3TO4 - chains A and D of the 4 polymer chains in the assembly; structure by X-ray diffraction, 3.10 A resolution.

[Chain A]
Name: Antigen-presenting glycoprotein CD1d1
Organism: Mus musculus
UniProtKB: P11609 (CD1D1_MOUSE); residues 1-279 here correspond to UniProt positions 19-297 (UniProt number = residue number + 18)
Amino-acid sequence (302 residues; each row starts with the number of its first residue):
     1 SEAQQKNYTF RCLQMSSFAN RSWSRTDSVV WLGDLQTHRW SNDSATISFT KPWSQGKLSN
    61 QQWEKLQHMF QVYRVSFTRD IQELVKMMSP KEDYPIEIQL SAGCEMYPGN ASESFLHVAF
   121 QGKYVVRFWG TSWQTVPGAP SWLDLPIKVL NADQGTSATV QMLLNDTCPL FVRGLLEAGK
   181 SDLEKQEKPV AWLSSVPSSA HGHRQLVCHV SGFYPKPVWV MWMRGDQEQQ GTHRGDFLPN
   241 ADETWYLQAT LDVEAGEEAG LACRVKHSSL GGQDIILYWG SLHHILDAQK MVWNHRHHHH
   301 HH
Unresolved in the structure: 1-7, 108-110, 300-302
Differences from the reference sequence: expression tag (280-302)
UniProt features mapped onto this chain:
  - binding site (a D-galactosylceramide): D80, D153 to T156
  - glycosylation (N-linked (GlcNAc...) asparagine): N7, N20, N42, N110, N165
Disulfide bonds: C104-C168, C208-C263
Covalently attached groups: N-acetylglucosamine (NAG) linked to N20, N42, N165
Small-molecule neighbours: AGH (n-{(1S,2R,3S)-1-[(alpha-D-galactopyranosyloxy)methyl]-2,3-dihydroxyheptadecyl}hexacosanamide): F10, C12, Q14, S28, V30, W40, I47, W63, L66, M69, F70, V72, Y73, S76, F77, D80, I81, L84, V85, M88, I98, A102, L116, V118, F120, W133, W142, L143, L150, D153, G155, T156, T159, V160, L163, C168, F171
Reported in the primary citation:
  - mutagenesis - K86A: unchanged binding to Vbeta7 NKT TCR
  - mutagenesis - K86A: decreased binding to Vbeta8.2 NKT TCR

[Chain D]
Name: NKT Vbeta2 (MOUSE VARIABLE DOMAIN, HUMAN CONSTANT DOMAIN)
Organism: HOMO SAPIENS, Mus musculus
Amino-acid sequence (253 residues; row label = number of the first residue in the row; note: 2 numbers in that range are skipped by the numbering (no residue carries them; nothing is unmodelled there)):
     1 VTLLEQNPRW RLVPRGQAVN LRCILKNSQY PWMSWYQQDL QKQLQWLFTL RSPGDKEVKS
    61 LPGAD
    67 YLATRVTDTE LRLQVANMSQ GRTLYCTSSA DHWTNTG
   105 QLYFGEGSKL TVLEDLKNVF PPEVAVFEPS EAEISHTQKA TLVCLATGFY PDHVELSWWV
   165 NGKEVHSGVS TDPQPLKEQP ALNDSRYALS SRLRVSATFW QNPRNHFRCQ VQFYGLSEND
   225 EWTQDRAKPV TQIVSAEAWG RADQDRGGGC D
Unresolved in the structure: 1-2, 248-255
Disulfide bonds: C23-C92, C148-C213
Reported in the primary citation:
  - mutagenesis - Y30A: decreased binding to CD1d-alpha-GalCer (citing earlier work)
  - contacts within the chain: W32-R51
  - mutagenesis - D55A: increased binding to Antigen-presenting glycoprotein CD1d1 (chain A) (citing earlier work)

[Chain A / chain D interface]
Pairs across the interface - 8 pairs, chain A then chain D:
  R21(A) - E57(D)  salt bridge
  K86(A) - E57(D)  salt bridge
  M87(A) - W32(D)  hydrophobic
  L145(A) - R51(D)
  K148(A) - D97(D)  salt bridge
  V149(A) - W32(D)  hydrophobic
  A152(A) - D97(D)
  A152(A) - H98(D)  hydrogen bond (backbone-side chain)
Also at the interface, not in a pair above, chain D (7 interface residues in all): S52, D55
Interface features reported in the paper:
  - pairs named by the authors: W32(D)-M87(A), W32(D)-V149(A), R51(D)-L145(A), E57(D)-K86(A) (salt bridge), E57(D)-R21(A) (salt bridge), D97(D)-K148(A) (salt bridge), D97(D)-V149(A), D97(D)-A152(A), H98(D)-A152(A)
  - interface residues, chain A: V72(A), L145(A)
  - hot spots on chain A (mutagenesis) - V149A: decreased binding to Vbeta2, Vbeta7, and Vbeta8.2 NKT TCR
  - hot spots on chain D (mutagenesis) - W32A: decreased binding to Antigen-presenting glycoprotein CD1d1 (chain A) (citing earlier work)

[Overview]
The chain A/chain D interface involves 7 residues from each chain, with 1 hydrogen bond and 3 salt bridges.
Among the polar pairs are R21(A)-E57(D), K86(A)-E57(D) and K148(A)-D97(D). The authors report salt bridges
between K86(A) and E57(D), E57(D) and R21(A) and D97(D) and K148(A); contacts between W32(D) and M87(A),
W32(D) and V149(A) and R51(D) and L145(A) among others. From the paper: K86A of chain A reduces binding to
Vbeta8.2 NKT TCR; interface residues V72(A) and L145(A); 5 substitutions were tested in all.
Here chain A is Antigen-presenting glycoprotein CD1d1 (Mus musculus) and chain D is NKT Vbeta2 (MOUSE VARIABLE
DOMAIN, HUMAN CONSTANT DOMAIN) (HOMO SAPIENS, Mus musculus). Entry 3TO4 (Structure of mouse
Valpha14Vbeta2-mouseCD1d-alpha-Galactosylceramide) was determined by X-ray diffraction.
